8TCC - chains C and D of the 4 polymer chains in the assembly; structure by X-ray diffraction, 3.10 A resolution.

[Chain C (and D)]
Protein: GTP cyclohydrolase FolE2
Organism: Burkholderia pseudomallei
Notes: EC 3.5.4.16; chain D of this document is another copy of the same molecule, construct and numbering; everything in this record applies to it too
UniProt: A0A069BB45 (A0A069BB45_BURPE); numbering as in UniProt (aligned over 1-269)
Sequence (303 residues; numbered -33 to 269; the number before each row is that of its first residue; numbers below 1 keep their minus sign (Met-33 is residue -33)):
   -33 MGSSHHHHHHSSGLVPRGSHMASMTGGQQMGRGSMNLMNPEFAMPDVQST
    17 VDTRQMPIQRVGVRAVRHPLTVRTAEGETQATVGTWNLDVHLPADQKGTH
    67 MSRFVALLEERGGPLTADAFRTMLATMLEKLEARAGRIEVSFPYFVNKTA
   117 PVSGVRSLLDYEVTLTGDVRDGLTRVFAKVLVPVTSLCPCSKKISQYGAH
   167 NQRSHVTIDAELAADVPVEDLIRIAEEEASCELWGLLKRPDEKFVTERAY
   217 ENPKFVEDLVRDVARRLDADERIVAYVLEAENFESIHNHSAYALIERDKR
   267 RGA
Disordered / not traced: -33 to 21, 268-269 (chain D: -33 to 20, 138, 161, 267-269)
Covalently attached groups: dehydrocostus lactone, bound form (ZS9) linked to Cys154
Modified positions: Cys156 (S-nitroso-cysteine; SNC)
Construct notes: initiating methionine (-33); expression tag (-32 to 0)
Residues lining bound ligands: dehydrocostus lactone, bound form (ZS9): Cys156, Ser157, His166, Gln168, Glu250, Ile252, His253, His255, Ala257

[How chain C and chain D interact]
Residue-residue contacts - 50 pairs, chain C then chain D:
  Asp126(C) - Asn254(D)  hydrogen bond
  Pro149(C) - Asn254(D)
  Thr151(C) - Ser251(D)  hydrogen bond (side chain-backbone)
  Ser157(C) - Thr212(D)
  Ile160(C) - Lys209(D)
  Ser161(C) - Glu213(D)
  Gln162(C) - Glu213(D)  hydrogen bond (backbone-side chain)
  Tyr163(C) - Glu213(D)
  Tyr163(C) - Tyr216(D)  hydrophobic
  Tyr163(C) - Glu217(D)  hydrogen bond
  Asn167(C) - Ala165(D)  hydrogen bond (side chain-backbone)
  Asn167(C) - His166(D)
  Asn167(C) - Asn167(D)  hydrogen bond (side chain-backbone)
  Asn167(C) - Gln168(D)
  Asn167(C) - Ser251(D)  hydrogen bond
  Gln168(C) - Ser251(D)
  Arg169(C) - Ser251(D)
  Leu199(C) - Ser251(D)
  Leu199(C) - Ile252(D)
  Leu199(C) - His253(D)
  Trp200(C) - Ile252(D)
  Trp200(C) - His253(D)  hydrogen bond (backbone-side chain)
  Gly201(C) - His253(D)  hydrogen bond (backbone-side chain)
  Gly201(C) - His255(D)  hydrogen bond (backbone-side chain)
  Leu203(C) - His253(D)
  Glu208(C) - Ser157(D)
  Glu208(C) - Ile160(D)
  Lys209(C) - Ile160(D)
  Thr212(C) - Ser157(D)  hydrogen bond
  Thr212(C) - Gly164(D)
  Thr212(C) - Ala165(D)
  Phe249(C) - Arg169(D)
  Glu250(C) - Arg169(D)  hydrogen bond (backbone-side chain)
  Ser251(C) - Thr151(D)  hydrogen bond (backbone-side chain)
  Ser251(C) - Gln168(D)
  Ser251(C) - Leu199(D)
  Ile252(C) - Leu199(D)
  Ile252(C) - Trp200(D)  hydrogen bond (backbone-backbone)
  Ile252(C) - Val211(D)  hydrophobic
  His253(C) - Arg169(D)  hydrogen bond (backbone-side chain)
  His253(C) - Leu199(D)
  His253(C) - Trp200(D)  hydrogen bond (side chain-backbone)
  His253(C) - Gly201(D)
  His253(C) - Leu203(D)
  Asn254(C) - Asp126(D)  hydrogen bond
  Asn254(C) - Pro149(D)
  Asn254(C) - Arg169(D)  hydrogen bond (backbone-side chain)
  Asn254(C) - Leu199(D)
  His255(C) - Arg169(D)  hydrogen bond (backbone-side chain)
  His255(C) - Gly201(D)
Other interface residues (no listed pair), chain C (31 interface residues in all): Leu125, Gly164, Arg205, Glu213, Tyr216, Ser256
Other interface residues (no listed pair), chain D (30 interface residues in all): Gln162, Tyr163, Glu208, Glu250

[In short]
The interface between chain C and chain D involves 31 residues on one side and 30 on the other, with 19
hydrogen bonds. Polar pairs include Asp126(C)-Asn254(D), Thr151(C)-Ser251(D) and Gln162(C)-Glu213(D).
Covalently linked dehydrocostus lactone, bound form: at Cys154(C).
Both chains are GTP cyclohydrolase FolE2 (Burkholderia pseudomallei). Entry 8TCC (GTP Cyclohydrolase-IB with
dehydrocostus lactone) was determined by X-ray diffraction, deposited together with 8G6C and 8G8V.
